Entry 1M2J (X-ray diffraction, 1.70 A resolution); this record covers chain A.

== Chain A ==
Name: Silent Information Regulator 2
Organism: Archaeoglobus fulgidus
Reference sequence: O28597 (NPD1_ARCFU); residue numbers follow UniProt; this construct covers 1-245
Amino-acid sequence (249 residues; row label = number of the first residue in the row):
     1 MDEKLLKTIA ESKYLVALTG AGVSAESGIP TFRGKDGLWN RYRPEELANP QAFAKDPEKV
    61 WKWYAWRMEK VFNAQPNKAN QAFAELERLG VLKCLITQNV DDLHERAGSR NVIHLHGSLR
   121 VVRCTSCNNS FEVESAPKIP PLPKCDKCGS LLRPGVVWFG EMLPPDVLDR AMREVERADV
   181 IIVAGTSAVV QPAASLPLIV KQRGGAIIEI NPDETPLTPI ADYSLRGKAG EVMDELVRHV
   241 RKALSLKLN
Construct notes: engineered mutation Asn80 (His in O28597); cloning artifact (246-249)
Ion coordination: Zn2+: Cys124, Cys127, Cys145, Cys148
Small-molecule neighbours: adenosine-5-diphosphoribose (APR): Gly20, Ala21, Gly22, Ala25, Glu26, Thr31, Phe32, Arg33, Trp39, Gln98, Asn99, His116, Phe159, Gly185, Thr186, Ser187, Ala188, Val190, Ile210, Asn211, Pro212, Asp213, Gly227, Lys228, Ala229
Swiss-Prot annotation at these positions:
  - active site: His116 (Proton acceptor)
  - binding site (NAD(+)): Gln98 to Asp101, Gly185 to Ser187, Asn211 to Asp213, Ala229
  - binding site (substrate): Tyr64, Arg67
  - binding site (Zn(2+)): Cys124, Cys127, Cys145, Cys148
  - mutagenesis: Ser24 (S24A: Reduces activity 6-fold. Reduces affinity for NAD 10-fold), Arg33 (R33A: Reduces activity by 20%), Glu45 (E45A: No effect), Asp101 (D101N: Reduces activity 80-fold. Reduces affinity for NAD 10-fold), His116 (H116D/N: Reduces activity 30-fold), Phe159 (F159A: Reduces activity 20-fold), Met162 (M162P: Change in substrate affinity; when associated with Y-191 and M-216), Gln191 (Q191Y: Change in substrate affinity; when associated with P-162 and M-216), Pro216 (P216M: Change in substrate affinity; when associated with P-162 and Y-191)

== In short ==
Ligands of chain A: adenosine-5-diphosphoribose. Cys124, Cys127, Cys145 and Cys148 coordinate Zn2+. Curated
annotation (UniProt) lists active-site residue His116, 11 NAD+-binding residues, substrate-binding residues
Tyr64 and Arg67 and 4 Zn2+-binding residues.
Chain A is Silent Information Regulator 2 (Archaeoglobus fulgidus); the structure, Sir2 homologue H80N
mutant-ADP ribose complex, was determined by X-ray diffraction together with 1M2G, 1M2H, 1M2K and 1M2N from
the same study.
